Entry 7OY2 (electron microscopy, 2.06 A resolution); this record covers chains B and C of the 3 polymer chains in the assembly.

== Chain B ==
Protein: Cytochrome bd-II ubiquinol oxidase subunit 2
Source organism: Escherichia coli K-12
Notes: EC 7.1.1.3
UniProtKB: P26458 (APPB_ECOLI); residue numbers follow UniProt; this construct covers 1-378
Chain sequence (378 residues; each row starts with the number of its first residue):
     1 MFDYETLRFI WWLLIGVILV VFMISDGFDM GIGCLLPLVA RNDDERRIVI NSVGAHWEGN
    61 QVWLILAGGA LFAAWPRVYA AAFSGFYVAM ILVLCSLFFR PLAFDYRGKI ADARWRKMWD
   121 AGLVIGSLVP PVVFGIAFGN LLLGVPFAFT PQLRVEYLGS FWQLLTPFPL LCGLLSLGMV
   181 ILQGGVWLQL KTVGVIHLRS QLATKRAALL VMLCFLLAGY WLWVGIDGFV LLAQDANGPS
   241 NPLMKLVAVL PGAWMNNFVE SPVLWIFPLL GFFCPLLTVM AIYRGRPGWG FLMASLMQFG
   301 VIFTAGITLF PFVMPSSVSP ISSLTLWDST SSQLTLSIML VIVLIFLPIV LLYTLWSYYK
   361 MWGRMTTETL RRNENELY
Not modelled in the structure: 1-2
Small-molecule neighbours:
  - cardiolipin (CDN): V21, I24, S25, F28, N60, W187, L190, G285, R286, P287, G288, W289, F291, L292, S295, L351, T354, L355, Y358, Y359, W362
  - demethlymenaquinone-8 (DK8; 2-[(2E,6E,10Z,14E,18E,22E,26E)-3,7,11,15,19,23,27,31-octamethyldotriaconta-2,6,10,14,18,22,26,30-octaenyl]naphthalene-1,4-dione): W12, L13, I15, G16, L19, F22, M23, L64, L71, W75, V78, A82, F83, F86, P131, F134, G135, A137, F138, L141, L142, C172, L175, S176, M179, F215, L216, A218, G219, L222, M255, F258, W265, P268, V301, I302, F303, T304, A305, G306, T308, L309, V313, M314
  - cis-heme d hydroxychlorin gamma-spirolactone (HDD): E58, V62, I65

== Chain C ==
Protein: Cytochrome bd-II ubiquinol oxidase subunit 1
Source organism: Escherichia coli K-12
Notes: EC 7.1.1.3
UniProtKB: P26459 (APPC_ECOLI); residue numbers follow UniProt; this construct covers 1-514
Chain sequence (514 residues; numbered 1 to 514; the number before each row is that of its first residue):
     1 MWDVIDLSRW QFALTALYHF LFVPLTLGLI FLLAIMETIY VVTGKTIYRD MTRFWGKLFG
    61 INFALGVATG LTMEFQFGTN WSFYSNYVGD IFGAPLAMEA LMAFFLESTF VGLFFFGWQR
   121 LNKYQHLLVT WLVAFGSNLS ALWILNANGW MQYPTGAHFD IDTLRMEMTS FSELVFNPVS
   181 QVKFVHTVMA GYVTGAMFIM AISAWYLLRG RERNVALRSF AIGSVFGTLA IIGTLQLGDS
   241 SAYEVAQVQP VKLAAMEGEW QTEPAPAPFH VVAWPEQDQE RNAFALKIPA LLGILATHSL
   301 DKPVPGLKNL MAETYPRLQR GRMAWLLMQE ISQGNREPHV LQAFRGLEGD LGYGMLLSRY
   361 APDMNHVTAA QYQAAMRGAI PQVAPVFWSF RIMVGCGSLL LLVMLIALVQ TLRGKIDQHR
   421 WVLKMALWSL PLPWIAIEAG WFMTEFGRQP WAIQDILPTY SAHSALTTGQ LAFSLIMIVG
   481 LYTLFLIAEV YLMQKYARLG PSAMQSEQPT QQQG
Not modelled in the structure: 1, 260-308, 505-514
Ion coordination: cis-heme d hydroxychlorin gamma-spirolactone Fe: H19 (together with oxygen molecule); heme b/c Fe site 1: H186, M393; heme b/c Fe site 2 near E445 (its only coordinating residue here)
Small-molecule neighbours:
  - cis-heme d hydroxychlorin gamma-spirolactone (HDD): F12, H19, F20, V23, T26, L27, F63, G66, V67, G70, L71, M73, E74, F77, F104, E107, S108, S137, S140, A141, I144, L145, T187, W441
  - heme b/c (HEB), molecule 1: R9, F12, A13, A16, L17, F20, F77, W81, Y84, F92, L96, I144, A147, N148, M151, E438, W441, F442, E445, F446, R448, Q449, W451, A452, T459
  - heme b/c (HEB), molecule 2: F20, Q152, V179, K183, H186, T187, A190, V193, I231, T234, L235, G238, D239, S241, A242, V245, Q249, K252, M256, F390, M393, V394, G397, L400, P433, A436, I437, G440, W441, M443, T444
  - oxygen molecule (OXY): E99, F104, S140, I144
Swiss-Prot annotation at these positions:
  - binding site (heme): H19, H186, M393

== Interface between chain B and chain C ==
Pairs across the interface - 161 pairs, chain B then chain C:
  G54(B) - F116(C)
  A55(B) - G112(C)
  A55(B) - F116(C)  hydrophobic
  E58(B) - F63(C)
  E58(B) - V67(C)
  E58(B) - S108(C)  hydrogen bond
  E58(B) - V111(C)
  G59(B) - F105(C)
  G59(B) - S108(C)
  G59(B) - T109(C)
  Q61(B) - V67(C)
  Q61(B) - L71(C)
  V62(B) - A100(C)
  V62(B) - F104(C)  hydrophobic
  V62(B) - F105(C)  hydrophobic
  V62(B) - S108(C)
  W63(B) - F105(C)  hydrophobic
  L64(B) - F75(C)
  I65(B) - L71(C)  hydrophobic
  I65(B) - E74(C)
  I65(B) - F104(C)  hydrophobic
  L66(B) - A100(C)  hydrophobic
  L66(B) - L101(C)  hydrophobic
  L66(B) - F105(C)  hydrophobic
  G68(B) - F75(C)
  G69(B) - G93(C)
  G69(B) - A97(C)
  F72(B) - F77(C)  hydrophobic
  F72(B) - S85(C)
  F72(B) - G89(C)
  F72(B) - F92(C)  hydrophobic
  F72(B) - G93(C)
  F72(B) - L96(C)  hydrophobic
  A73(B) - G93(C)
  A73(B) - A94(C)
  A73(B) - A97(C)  hydrophobic
  P76(B) - S85(C)
  P76(B) - N86(C)
  P76(B) - R165(C)
  R77(B) - N86(C)  hydrogen bond
  R77(B) - T163(C)  hydrogen bond (side chain-backbone)
  R77(B) - R165(C)
  Y79(B) - E74(C)  hydrogen bond (side chain-backbone)
  Y79(B) - F75(C)
  Y79(B) - F77(C)
  Y79(B) - G78(C)  hydrogen bond (side chain-backbone)
  Y79(B) - S85(C)
  A80(B) - G78(C)
  A80(B) - S82(C)
  A80(B) - S85(C)
  A80(B) - N86(C)
  F83(B) - F75(C)  hydrophobic
  F83(B) - G78(C)
  F83(B) - T79(C)
  S84(B) - G78(C)  hydrogen bond (backbone-backbone)
  S84(B) - T79(C)
  S84(B) - S82(C)
  S84(B) - S464(C)
  S84(B) - L466(C)
  Y87(B) - Q11(C)  hydrogen bond
  Y87(B) - T79(C)
  Y87(B) - N80(C)  hydrogen bond
  Y87(B) - L466(C)  hydrophobic
  Y87(B) - Q470(C)
  Y87(B) - L471(C)
  Y87(B) - S474(C)  hydrogen bond
  V88(B) - F473(C)  hydrophobic
  I91(B) - F473(C)  hydrophobic
  I91(B) - S474(C)
  L92(B) - F473(C)  hydrophobic
  L94(B) - L71(C)
  L94(B) - F75(C)  hydrophobic
  C95(B) - M477(C)  hydrophobic
  C95(B) - L481(C)  hydrophobic
  F98(B) - A68(C)
  F98(B) - T72(C)
  F98(B) - L481(C)  hydrophobic
  F98(B) - Y482(C)  hydrophobic
  F98(B) - F485(C)  hydrophobic
  F99(B) - L481(C)  hydrophobic
  F99(B) - F485(C)  hydrophobic
  P101(B) - A64(C)
  P101(B) - A68(C)  hydrophobic
  L102(B) - A64(C)
  L102(B) - L65(C)
  L102(B) - F485(C)  hydrophobic
  D105(B) - G60(C)
  D105(B) - I61(C)  hydrogen bond (side chain-backbone)
  D105(B) - A64(C)
  Y106(B) - I61(C)  hydrogen bond (side chain-backbone)
  Y106(B) - L65(C)
  Y106(B) - E489(C)
  Y106(B) - L492(C)  hydrophobic
  K109(B) - L492(C)
  K109(B) - K495(C)  hydrogen bond (backbone-side chain)
  K109(B) - Y496(C)  hydrogen bond (backbone-side chain)
  I110(B) - Y491(C)  hydrophobic
  I110(B) - L492(C)  hydrophobic
  W115(B) - A488(C)  hydrophobic
  W115(B) - L492(C)  hydrophobic
  P151(B) - L164(C)
  P151(B) - S332(C)
  Q152(B) - L164(C)
  Q152(B) - M328(C)
  Q152(B) - Q329(C)  hydrogen bond
  Q152(B) - S332(C)  hydrogen bond
  L153(B) - T163(C)
  L153(B) - L164(C)  hydrophobic
  R154(B) - F83(C)
  R154(B) - M355(C)
  R154(B) - S461(C)  hydrogen bond (side chain-backbone)
  R154(B) - H463(C)
  V155(B) - S82(C)
  V155(B) - A465(C)
  P239(B) - D162(C)
  P239(B) - T163(C)
  S240(B) - T163(C)
  S240(B) - R165(C)
  N241(B) - D162(C)  hydrogen bond (side chain-backbone)
  M244(B) - D162(C)
  T330(B) - R165(C)  hydrogen bond (backbone-side chain)
  S331(B) - D90(C)  hydrogen bond
  S331(B) - R165(C)
  S332(B) - D90(C)  hydrogen bond (backbone-side chain)
  S332(B) - R165(C)
  S332(B) - E167(C)
  L334(B) - M168(C)
  L334(B) - T169(C)
  T335(B) - D90(C)  hydrogen bond (side chain-backbone)
  T335(B) - M168(C)
  I338(B) - F171(C)  hydrophobic
  M339(B) - A94(C)  hydrophobic
  M339(B) - A97(C)  hydrophobic
  M339(B) - M98(C)  hydrophobic
  I342(B) - M98(C)  hydrophobic
  I342(B) - L101(C)
  I342(B) - F171(C)  hydrophobic
  V343(B) - L101(C)  hydrophobic
  F346(B) - L101(C)  hydrophobic
  F346(B) - M102(C)  hydrophobic
  V350(B) - L101(C)
  V350(B) - F105(C)  hydrophobic
  Y353(B) - F105(C)
  Y353(B) - L106(C)  hydrogen bond (side chain-backbone)
  Y353(B) - T109(C)
  Y353(B) - F110(C)  hydrophobic
  W356(B) - F110(C)  hydrophobic
  W356(B) - L113(C)  hydrophobic
  W356(B) - L121(C)  hydrophobic
  S357(B) - L113(C)
  K360(B) - R120(C)  hydrogen bond (backbone-side chain)
  K360(B) - L121(C)
  K360(B) - Q125(C)
  M361(B) - L113(C)  hydrophobic
  M361(B) - F116(C)
  M361(B) - R120(C)
  W362(B) - R120(C)  hydrogen bond (backbone-side chain)
  G363(B) - R120(C)
  E376(B) - R53(C)  salt bridge
  E376(B) - F116(C)
  Y378(B) - F116(C)
Also at the interface, not in a pair above, chain B (74 interface residues in all): Y4, W57, A70, M90, L97, G108, W119, L347, T354, L377
Also at the interface, not in a pair above, chain C (81 interface residues in all): K57, G117, V129, S170, I478

== In short ==
74 residues of chain B and 81 residues of chain C are in contact; the contacts include 24 hydrogen bonds and 1
salt bridge. Among the polar pairs are E376(B)-R53(C), E58(B)-S108(C) and R77(B)-N86(C). Cis-heme d
hydroxychlorin gamma-spirolactone is bound between chain B and chain C.
Here chain B is Cytochrome bd-II ubiquinol oxidase subunit 2 and chain C is Cytochrome bd-II ubiquinol oxidase
subunit 1, both from Escherichia coli K-12. Entry 7OY2 (High resolution structure of cytochrome bd-II oxidase
from E. coli) was determined by electron microscopy.
